4LY6 - chains D and E of the 6 polymer chains in the assembly; structure by X-ray diffraction, 3.60 A resolution.

# Chain D (and E)
Molecule: Transcriptional regulator (NtrC family)
From: Aquifex aeolicus
Notes: chain E of this document is another copy of the same molecule, construct and numbering; everything in this record applies to it too
UniProtKB: O67198 (O67198_AQUAE); residues 121-387 here = UniProt positions 121-387
Amino-acid sequence (268 residues; each row starts with the number of its first residue):
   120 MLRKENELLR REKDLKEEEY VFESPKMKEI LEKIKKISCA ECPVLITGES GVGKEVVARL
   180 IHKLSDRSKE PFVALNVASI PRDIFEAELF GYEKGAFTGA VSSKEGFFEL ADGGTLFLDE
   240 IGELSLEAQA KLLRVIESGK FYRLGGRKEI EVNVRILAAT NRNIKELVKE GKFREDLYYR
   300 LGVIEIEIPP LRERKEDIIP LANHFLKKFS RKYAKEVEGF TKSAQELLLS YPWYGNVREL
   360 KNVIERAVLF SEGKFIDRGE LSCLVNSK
Disordered / not traced: 120-137, 385-387
Construct notes: initiating methionine (120)
Metal / ion sites: Mg2+: Asp-238 (together with 08T)
Small-molecule neighbours:
  - 08T, molecule 1: Glu-138, Tyr-139, Val-140, Phe-141, Glu-168, Ser-169, Gly-170, Val-171, Gly-172, Lys-173, Glu-174, Val-175, Asp-238, Glu-239, Asn-280, Arg-313, Leu-320, Phe-324, Val-356, Arg-357, Lys-360
  - 08T, molecule 2: Glu-256, Asp-295, Arg-299
Reported in the primary citation:
  - binding site for the ligand 08T: Glu-239, Asn-280, Arg-299, Arg-357

# Interface between chain D and chain E
Contacting residue pairs (59):
  Ser-169(D) / Asp-295(E)
  Ser-169(D) / Arg-299(E)
  Glu-174(D) / Arg-253(E)  salt bridge
  Arg-178(D) / Arg-253(E)
  Val-192(D) / Tyr-261(E)
  Ala-193(D) / Arg-253(E)
  Ala-193(D) / Tyr-261(E)
  Leu-194(D) / Tyr-261(E)  hydrophobic
  Asn-195(D) / Ala-249(E)  hydrogen bond (side chain-backbone)
  Asn-195(D) / Lys-250(E)  hydrogen bond (side chain-backbone)
  Asn-195(D) / Arg-253(E)
  Ala-197(D) / Ala-249(E)
  Ala-197(D) / Lys-250(E)  hydrogen bond (backbone-side chain)
  Ser-198(D) / Glu-205(E)
  Ser-198(D) / Phe-209(E)
  Ser-198(D) / Lys-250(E)  hydrogen bond (side chain-backbone)
  Ile-199(D) / Lys-250(E)  hydrogen bond (backbone-side chain)
  Pro-200(D) / Glu-205(E)
  Pro-200(D) / Lys-250(E)
  Pro-200(D) / Leu-263(E)
  Asp-202(D) / Phe-216(E)
  Ile-203(D) / Ala-215(E)
  Ile-203(D) / Leu-263(E)  hydrophobic
  Glu-207(D) / Arg-262(E)
  Glu-207(D) / Leu-263(E)
  Glu-207(D) / Gly-264(E)  hydrogen bond (side chain-backbone)
  Glu-207(D) / Gly-265(E)
  Glu-207(D) / Arg-266(E)  salt bridge
  Tyr-211(D) / Ala-215(E)
  Thr-217(D) / Phe-216(E)
  Ser-221(D) / Lys-213(E)
  Lys-223(D) / Gly-264(E)  hydrogen bond (side chain-backbone)
  Lys-223(D) / Arg-266(E)
  Glu-224(D) / Arg-266(E)  hydrogen bond (backbone-side chain)
  Phe-226(D) / Tyr-261(E)  hydrophobic
  Phe-226(D) / Gly-265(E)
  Phe-226(D) / Arg-266(E)
  Leu-229(D) / Arg-266(E)
  Asp-238(D) / Arg-253(E)
  Glu-239(D) / Leu-252(E)
  Glu-239(D) / Arg-293(E)  salt bridge
  Glu-242(D) / Arg-293(E)  salt bridge
  Asn-280(D) / Asp-295(E)
  Arg-281(D) / Arg-293(E)
  Lys-331(D) / Glu-160(E)  salt bridge
  Tyr-332(D) / Glu-160(E)
  Tyr-353(D) / Tyr-298(E)
  Gly-354(D) / Tyr-298(E)
  Arg-357(D) / Glu-256(E)
  Arg-357(D) / Tyr-298(E)
  Arg-357(D) / Arg-299(E)
  Asn-361(D) / Tyr-298(E)  hydrogen bond (side chain-backbone)
  Asn-361(D) / Val-302(E)
  Glu-364(D) / Cys-161(E)
  Arg-365(D) / Gly-301(E)  hydrogen bond (side chain-backbone)
  Arg-365(D) / Val-302(E)  hydrogen bond (side chain-backbone)
  Arg-365(D) / Glu-304(E)  salt bridge
  Leu-368(D) / Ala-159(E)  hydrophobic
  Phe-369(D) / Lys-155(E)
Also at the interface, not in a pair above, chain D (42 interface residues in all): Phe-216, Ala-219, Gly-225, Glu-358, Lys-360, Glu-371
Also at the interface, not in a pair above, chain E (37 interface residues in all): Lys-152, Ile-156, Cys-158, Asp-202, Gly-214, Thr-217, Gly-218, Leu-251, Glu-268, Glu-294

# In short
The interface between chain D and chain E involves 42 residues on one side and 37 on the other; the contacts
include 11 hydrogen bonds and 6 salt bridges. Polar pairs include Glu-174(D)/Arg-253(E), Glu-207(D)/Arg-266(E)
and Glu-239(D)/Arg-293(E). The paper reports a binding site for the ligand 08T at Glu-239(D), Asn-280(D) and
Arg-299(D) among others.
Both chains are Transcriptional regulator (NtrC family) (Aquifex aeolicus). Entry 4LY6 (Nucleotide-induced
asymmetry within ATPase activator ring drives s54-RNAP interaction and ATP hydrolysis) was determined by X-ray
diffraction (same publication as 4LZZ).
